5DJG - chain A; structure by X-ray diffraction, 1.95 A resolution.

[Chain A]
Molecule: 3'-phosphoadenosine 5'-phosphate phosphatase
Source organism: Mycobacterium tuberculosis
Notes: EC 3.1.3.7, 3.1.3.11, 3.1.3.25
Reference sequence: P9WKJ0 (CYSQ_MYCTO); residues 2-267 here = UniProt positions 2-267
Sequence (288 residues; row label = number of the first residue in the row; note: 1 number in that range is skipped by the numbering (no residue carries it; nothing is unmodelled there); numbers below 1 keep their minus sign (Met-21 is residue -21)):
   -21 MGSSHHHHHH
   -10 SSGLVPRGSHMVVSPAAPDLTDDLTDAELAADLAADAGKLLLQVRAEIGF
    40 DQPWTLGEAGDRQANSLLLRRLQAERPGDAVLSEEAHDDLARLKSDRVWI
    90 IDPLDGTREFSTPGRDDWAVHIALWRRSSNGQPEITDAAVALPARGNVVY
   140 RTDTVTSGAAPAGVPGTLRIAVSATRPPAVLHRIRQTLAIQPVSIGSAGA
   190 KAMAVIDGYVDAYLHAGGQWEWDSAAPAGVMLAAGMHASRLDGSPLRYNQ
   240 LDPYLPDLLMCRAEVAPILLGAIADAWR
Unresolved in the structure: -21 to -17, -10 to 10, 118-121, 147-150
Differences from the reference sequence: expression tag (-21 to -12, -10 to 1)
Curated features (UniProtKB/Swiss-Prot):
  - binding site (Mg(2+)): Glu73, Asp91, Leu93, Asp94, Asp212
  - binding site (substrate): Glu73, Leu93 to Thr96, Asp212
Bound ions: Mg2+: Glu73, Asp91, Leu93 (together with adenosine-3'-5'-diphosphate); lithium ion: Asp94, Asp212 (together with adenosine-3'-5'-diphosphate)
Residues lining bound ligands: adenosine-3'-5'-diphosphate (A3P): Glu73, Asp91, Leu93, Asp94, Gly95, Thr96, Glu98, Ser162, Thr164, Arg165, Ile184, Gly185, Ser186, Ala187, Lys190, His204, Gly206, Gly207, Gln208, Trp209, Asp212

[Overview]
Chain A binds adenosine-3'-5'-diphosphate. Glu73, Asp91 and Leu93 form the Mg2+ site. Asp94 and Asp212
coordinate a lithium ion ion. From UniProt: 5 Mg2+-binding residues and 6 substrate-binding residues.
Chain A is 3'-phosphoadenosine 5'-phosphate phosphatase (Mycobacterium tuberculosis); the structure, Structure
of M. tuberculosis CysQ, a PAP phosphatase with PAP, Mg, and Li bound, was determined by X-ray diffraction
together with 5DJF, 5DJH, 5DJI, 5DJJ and 5DJK from the same study.
